PDB entry 7EJ5 | electron microscopy, 3.50 A resolution | chains A and B of the 9 polymer chains in the assembly

# Chain A (and B)
Name: Spike glycoprotein
Source organism: Severe acute respiratory syndrome coronavirus 2
Notes: chain B of this document is another copy of the same molecule, construct and numbering; everything in this record applies to it too
UniProt: P0DTC2 (SPIKE_SARS2); residue numbers follow UniProt; this construct covers 1-1208
Chain sequence (1283 residues; row label = number of the first residue in the row):
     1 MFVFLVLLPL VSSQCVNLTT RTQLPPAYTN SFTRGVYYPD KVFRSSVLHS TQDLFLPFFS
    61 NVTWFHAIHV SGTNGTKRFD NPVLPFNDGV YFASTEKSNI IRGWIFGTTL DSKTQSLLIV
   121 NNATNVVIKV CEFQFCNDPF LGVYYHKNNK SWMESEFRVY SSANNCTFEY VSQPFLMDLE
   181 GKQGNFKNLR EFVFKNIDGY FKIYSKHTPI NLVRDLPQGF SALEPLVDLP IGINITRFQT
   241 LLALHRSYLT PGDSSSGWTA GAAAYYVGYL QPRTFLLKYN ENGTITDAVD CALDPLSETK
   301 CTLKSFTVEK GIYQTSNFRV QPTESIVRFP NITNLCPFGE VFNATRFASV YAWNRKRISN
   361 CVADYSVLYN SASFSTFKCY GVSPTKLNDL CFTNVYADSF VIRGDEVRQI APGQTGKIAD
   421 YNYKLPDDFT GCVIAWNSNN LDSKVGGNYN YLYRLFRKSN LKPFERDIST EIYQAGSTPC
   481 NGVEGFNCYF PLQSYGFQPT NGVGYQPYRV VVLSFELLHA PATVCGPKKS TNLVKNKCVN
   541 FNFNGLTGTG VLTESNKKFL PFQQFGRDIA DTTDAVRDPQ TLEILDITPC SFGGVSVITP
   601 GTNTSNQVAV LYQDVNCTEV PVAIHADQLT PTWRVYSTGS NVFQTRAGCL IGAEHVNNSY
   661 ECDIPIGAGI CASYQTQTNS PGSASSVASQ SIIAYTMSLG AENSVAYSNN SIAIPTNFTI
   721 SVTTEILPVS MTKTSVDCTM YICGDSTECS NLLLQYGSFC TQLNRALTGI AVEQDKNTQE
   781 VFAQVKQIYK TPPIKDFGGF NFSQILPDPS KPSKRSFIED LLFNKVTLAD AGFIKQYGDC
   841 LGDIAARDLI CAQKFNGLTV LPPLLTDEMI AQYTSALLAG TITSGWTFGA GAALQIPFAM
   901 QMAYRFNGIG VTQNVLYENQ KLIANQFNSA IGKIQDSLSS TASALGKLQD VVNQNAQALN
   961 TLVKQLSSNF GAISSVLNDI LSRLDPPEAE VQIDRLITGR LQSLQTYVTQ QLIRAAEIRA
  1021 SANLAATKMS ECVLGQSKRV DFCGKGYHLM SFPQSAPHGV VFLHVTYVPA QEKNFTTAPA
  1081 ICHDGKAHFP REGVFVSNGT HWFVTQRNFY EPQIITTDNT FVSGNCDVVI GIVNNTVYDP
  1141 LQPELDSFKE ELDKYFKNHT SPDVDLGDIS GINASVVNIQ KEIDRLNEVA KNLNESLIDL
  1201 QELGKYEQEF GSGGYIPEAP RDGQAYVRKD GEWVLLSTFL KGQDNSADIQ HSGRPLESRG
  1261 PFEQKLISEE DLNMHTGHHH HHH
Unresolved in the structure: 1-26, 70-79, 144-158, 174-185, 246-263, 445-446, 622-634, 676-690, 828-854, 1147-1283 (chain B: 1-26, 70-79, 144-158, 174-185, 246-263, 445-446, 624-631, 676-690, 829-854, 1147-1283)
Construct notes: conflict Gly682 (Arg in P0DTC2), Ser683 (Arg in P0DTC2), Ser685 (Arg in P0DTC2), Pro986 (Lys in P0DTC2), Pro987 (Val in P0DTC2); expression tag (1209-1283)
UniProt features mapped onto this chain:
  - region: Asn280 to Cys301 (Putative superantigen), Arg403 to Asp405 (Integrin-binding motif), Asn448 to Phe456 (Immunodominant HLA epitope recognized by the CD8+), Pro681, Ala684 (Putative superantigen), Ser816 to Tyr837 (Fusion peptide 1), Lys835 to Phe855 (Fusion peptide 2), Asp1163 to Glu1202 (Heptad repeat 2)
  - site: Arg815, Ser816 (Cleavage)
  - glycosylation: Asn17 (N-linked (GlcNAc...) (complex) asparagine), Asn61 (N-linked (GlcNAc...) (hybrid) asparagine), Asn74 (N-linked (GlcNAc...) (complex) asparagine), Asn122 (N-linked (GlcNAc...) (hybrid) asparagine), Asn149 (N-linked (GlcNAc...) (complex) asparagine), Asn165 (N-linked (GlcNAc...) (complex) asparagine), Asn234 (N-linked (GlcNAc...) (high mannose) asparagine), Asn282 (N-linked (GlcNAc...) (complex) asparagine), Thr323 (O-linked (GalNAc) threonine), Ser325 (O-linked (HexNAc...) serine), Asn331 (N-linked (GlcNAc...) (complex) asparagine), Asn343 (N-linked (GlcNAc...) (complex) asparagine), Asn603 (N-linked (GlcNAc...) (hybrid) asparagine), Asn616 (N-linked (GlcNAc...) (complex) asparagine), Asn657 (N-linked (GlcNAc...) (complex) asparagine), Thr676 (O-linked (GlcNAc...) threonine), Thr678 (O-linked (GlcNAc...) threonine), Asn709 (N-linked (GlcNAc...) (high mannose) asparagine), Asn717 (N-linked (GlcNAc...) (hybrid) asparagine), Asn801 (N-linked (GlcNAc...) (hybrid) asparagine) and 6 more in UniProt
  - natural variant: Leu5 (L5F: In strain: Iota/B.1.526), Ser13 (S13I: In strain: Epsilon/B.1.427/B.1.429), Leu18 (L18F: In strain: Beta/B.1.351, Gamma/P.1 and 1 more), Thr19 (T19I: In strain: Omicron/BQ.1.1, Omicron/XBB.1.5 and 1 more; T19R: In strain: Delta/B.1.617.2, Omicron/BA.2 and 4 more), Thr20 (T20N: In strain: Gamma/P.1), Leu24 to Ala27 (sequence variant, change not given here; In strain: Omicron/BA.2, Omicron/BA.2.12.1 and 6 more), Pro26 (P26S: In strain: Gamma/P.1), Gln52 (Q52H: In strain: Omicron/EG.5.1), Ala67 (A67V: In strain: Eta/B.1.525, Omicron/BA.1), His69 to Val70 (deletion: In strain: Alpha/B.1.1.7, Eta/B.1.525 and 5 more), Gly75 (G75V: In strain: Lambda/C.37), Thr76 (T76I: In strain: Lambda/C.37), 82 further natural variant entries in UniProt
  - mutagenesis: His69 to Val70 (Increased incorporation of cleaved spike into virions), Asn121 (N121Q: Partial loss of biliverdin affinity), Arg190 (R190K: Partial loss of biliverdin affinity), Asn234 (N234Q: Increased resistance to neutralizing antibodies), Asn331 (N331Q: Reduced viral infectivity), Asn343 (N343Q: Reduced viral infectivity), Leu452 (L452R: Increased resistance to neutralizing antibodies. Decreases HLA binding to NF9 epitope. Increased binding affinity to human ACE2), Tyr453 (Y453F: Decreased HLA binding to NF9 epitope. Increased binding affinity to human ACE2), Ala475 (A475V: Increased resistance to neutralizing antibodies), Val483 (V483A: Increased resistance to neutralizing antibodies), Glu484 (E484D: Increased replication in human TMEM106B overexpressing cells), Phe490 (F490L: Increased resistance to neutralizing antibodies and human covalescent sera neutralization), 12 further mutagenesis entries in UniProt
Disulfide bonds: Cys131-Cys166, Cys291-Cys301, Cys336-Cys361, Cys379-Cys432, Cys391-Cys525, Cys480-Cys488, Cys538-Cys590, Cys617-Cys649, Cys662-Cys671, Cys738-Cys760, Cys743-Cys749, Cys1032-Cys1043, Cys1082-Cys1126
Covalent attachments: N-acetylglucosamine (NAG) linked to Asn61, Asn122, Asn165, Asn234, Asn282, Asn331, Asn343, Asn603, Asn616, Asn657, Asn709, Asn717, Asn801, Asn1074, Asn1098, Asn1134

# Interface between chain A and chain B
Residue-residue contacts (101):
  Asn317(A) - Asp737(B)  hydrogen bond
  Arg319(A) - Thr739(B)
  Arg319(A) - Asp745(B)  salt bridge
  Arg357(A) - Thr167(B)
  Asn360(A) - Phe168(B)
  Lys558(A) - Phe43(B)
  Phe559(A) - Phe43(B)  hydrophobic
  Leu560(A) - Asn282(B)
  Phe562(A) - Tyr38(B)  hydrophobic
  Phe562(A) - Lys41(B)  hydrogen bond (backbone-side chain)
  Phe562(A) - Pro225(B)
  Gln563(A) - Val42(B)
  Gln564(A) - Lys41(B)
  Phe565(A) - Lys41(B)
  Phe565(A) - Val42(B)
  Phe565(A) - Phe43(B)
  Gly566(A) - Phe43(B)
  Arg567(A) - Phe43(B)  hydrogen bond (backbone-backbone)
  Ala570(A) - Val963(B)  hydrophobic
  Asp571(A) - Ser967(B)
  Phe592(A) - Met740(B)  hydrophobic
  Phe592(A) - Gly857(B)
  Asp614(A) - Thr859(B)
  Ala647(A) - Pro862(B)  hydrophobic
  Pro665(A) - Leu864(B)  hydrophobic
  Ala668(A) - Pro863(B)  hydrogen bond (backbone-backbone)
  Ala668(A) - Leu864(B)
  Gly669(A) - Leu864(B)  hydrogen bond (backbone-backbone)
  Met697(A) - Leu864(B)  hydrophobic
  Leu699(A) - Met869(B)  hydrophobic
  Leu699(A) - Gln872(B)
  Leu699(A) - Tyr873(B)
  Ala701(A) - Gln787(B)
  Ala701(A) - Ile788(B)  hydrogen bond (backbone-backbone)
  Glu702(A) - Ile788(B)
  Glu702(A) - Lys790(B)  salt bridge
  Asn703(A) - Gln787(B)  hydrogen bond
  Asn703(A) - Ile788(B)  hydrogen bond (backbone-backbone)
  Asn703(A) - Tyr789(B)
  Ser704(A) - Lys790(B)  hydrogen bond (side chain-backbone)
  Val705(A) - Thr883(B)
  Val705(A) - Gln895(B)
  Ala706(A) - Gln895(B)
  Tyr707(A) - Pro792(B)  hydrophobic
  Tyr707(A) - Phe797(B)  hydrophobic
  Tyr707(A) - Thr883(B)
  Tyr707(A) - Ile896(B)
  Tyr707(A) - Pro897(B)
  Tyr707(A) - Phe898(B)  hydrogen bond (side chain-backbone)
  Asn709(A) - Pro897(B)
  Ser711(A) - Gln895(B)
  Ser711(A) - Pro897(B)
  Ile712(A) - Gln895(B)
  Ile712(A) - Ile896(B)  hydrophobic
  Ile712(A) - Pro897(B)
  Ala713(A) - Leu894(B)
  Ala713(A) - Gln895(B)
  Pro715(A) - Leu894(B)  hydrophobic
  Gln957(A) - Arg765(B)
  Thr961(A) - Gln762(B)
  Lys964(A) - Ser758(B)  hydrogen bond
  Gln965(A) - Tyr756(B)
  Gln965(A) - Ser758(B)
  Ser968(A) - Gln755(B)  hydrogen bond (side chain-backbone)
  Ser968(A) - Tyr756(B)
  Ser968(A) - Gly757(B)  hydrogen bond (side chain-backbone)
  Asn969(A) - Gln755(B)
  Phe970(A) - Gln755(B)  hydrogen bond (backbone-backbone)
  Phe970(A) - Tyr756(B)
  Gly971(A) - Gln755(B)
  Gly971(A) - Tyr756(B)
  Arg995(A) - Asp994(B)  salt bridge
  Gln1002(A) - Gln1002(B)  hydrogen bond
  Gln1010(A) - Leu1012(B)
  Ile1013(A) - Ile1013(B)  hydrophobic
  Glu1017(A) - Arg1019(B)
  Arg1039(A) - Thr1027(B)
  Arg1039(A) - Glu1031(B)  salt bridge
  Arg1039(A) - Arg1039(B)
  Val1040(A) - Ser1030(B)
  Val1040(A) - Glu1031(B)
  Asp1041(A) - Ser1030(B)
  Phe1042(A) - Glu1031(B)
  Gly1046(A) - Ala890(B)
  Glu1072(A) - Ala892(B)
  Glu1072(A) - Leu894(B)
  Asn1074(A) - Gln895(B)  hydrogen bond
  Thr1077(A) - Met900(B)  hydrogen bond
  Pro1079(A) - Tyr917(B)  hydrophobic
  Phe1089(A) - Tyr917(B)  hydrophobic
  Pro1090(A) - Gln913(B)  hydrogen bond (backbone-side chain)
  Val1094(A) - Met900(B)  hydrophobic
  Val1094(A) - Tyr904(B)
  Arg1107(A) - Tyr904(B)  hydrogen bond
  Phe1121(A) - Thr912(B)
  Ser1123(A) - Asn914(B)  hydrogen bond
  Ser1123(A) - Glu918(B)
  Ile1130(A) - Gln920(B)
  Leu1141(A) - Leu1141(B)  hydrophobic
  Leu1141(A) - Glu1144(B)
  Leu1145(A) - Glu1144(B)
Also at the interface, not in a pair above, chain A (82 interface residues in all): Gln321, Pro521, Thr547, Lys557, Pro589, Gln613, Gly667, Gly700, Ser708, Thr1006, Thr1009, Tyr1047, Pro1069, Arg1091, Val1128, Val1129
Also at the interface, not in a pair above, chain B (77 interface residues in all): Arg44, Glu224, Pro230, Gly283, Thr284, Phe759, Lys786, Asp796, Phe855, Leu861, Leu865, Asn907, Asn978, Gln1005, Thr1009, Gly1035

# Overview
82 residues of chain A and 77 residues of chain B are in contact; the contacts include 20 hydrogen bonds and 4
salt bridges. Among the polar pairs are Arg319(A)-Asp745(B), Glu702(A)-Lys790(B) and Arg995(A)-Asp994(B).
Chain A and chain B are both Spike glycoprotein (Severe acute respiratory syndrome coronavirus 2); the
structure, Cryo-EM structure of SARS-CoV-2 spike in complex with a neutralizing antibody RBD-chAb-45, was
determined by electron microscopy.
